2BFU - chains L and S; structure by X-ray diffraction, 4.00 A resolution.

[Chain L]
Name: Cowpea mosaic virus, large (L) subunit
Source organism: Cowpea mosaic virus
Reference sequence: P03599 (VGNM_CPMV); residues 1-369 here correspond to UniProt positions 460-828 (UniProt number = residue number + 459)
Sequence (369 residues; each row starts with the number of its first residue):
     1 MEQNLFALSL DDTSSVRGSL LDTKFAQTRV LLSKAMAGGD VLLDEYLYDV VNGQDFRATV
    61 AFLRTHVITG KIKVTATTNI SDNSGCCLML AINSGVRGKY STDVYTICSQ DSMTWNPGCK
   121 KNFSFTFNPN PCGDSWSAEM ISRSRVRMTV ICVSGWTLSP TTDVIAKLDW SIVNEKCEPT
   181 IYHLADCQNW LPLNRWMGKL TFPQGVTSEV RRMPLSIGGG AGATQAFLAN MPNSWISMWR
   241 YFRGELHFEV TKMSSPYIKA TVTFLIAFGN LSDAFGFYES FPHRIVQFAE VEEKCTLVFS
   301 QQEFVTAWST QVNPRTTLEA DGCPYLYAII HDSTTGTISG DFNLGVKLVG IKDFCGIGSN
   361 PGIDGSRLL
Cystine bridges: Cys-187/Cys-355
Curated features (UniProtKB/Swiss-Prot):
  - site (Interaction with the viral RNA): Arg-17, Asn-174, Trp-190
  - modified residue: Met-1 (N-acetylmethionine)

[Chain S]
Name: Cowpea mosaic virus, small (S) subunit
Source organism: Cowpea mosaic virus
Reference sequence: P03599 (VGNM_CPMV); residues 1-189 here correspond to UniProt positions 834-1022 (UniProt number = residue number + 833)
Sequence (189 residues; row label = number of the first residue in the row):
     1 GPVCAEASDV YSPCMIASTP PAPFSDVTAV TFDLINGKIT PVGDDNWNTH IYNPPIMNVL
    61 RTAAWKSGTI HVQLNVRGAG VKRADWDGQV FVYLRQSMNP ESYDARTFVI SQPGSAMLNF
   121 SFDIIGPNSG FEFAESPWAN QTTWYLECVA TNPRQIQQFE VNMRFDPNFR VAGNILMPPF
   181 PLSTETPPL
Curated features (UniProtKB/Swiss-Prot):
  - site: Leu-189 (Cleavage)

[Interface between chain L and chain S]
Contacting residue pairs - 60 pairs, chain L then chain S:
  Asn-93(L) / Asn-174(S)  hydrogen bond
  Asn-93(L) / Leu-176(S)
  Ser-94(L) / Trp-65(S)  hydrogen bond
  Ser-94(L) / Gly-173(S)
  Ser-94(L) / Asn-174(S)  hydrogen bond (backbone-backbone)
  Ser-94(L) / Ile-175(S)
  Ser-94(L) / Leu-176(S)  hydrogen bond (backbone-backbone)
  Gly-95(L) / Leu-176(S)
  Val-96(L) / Ile-175(S)
  Val-96(L) / Leu-176(S)  hydrophobic
  Arg-97(L) / Gly-37(S)  hydrogen bond (side chain-backbone)
  Arg-97(L) / Lys-38(S)
  Arg-97(L) / Leu-176(S)  hydrogen bond (backbone-backbone)
  Arg-97(L) / Met-177(S)
  Arg-97(L) / Pro-178(S)
  Gly-98(L) / Leu-176(S)
  Lys-99(L) / Pro-178(S)
  Tyr-100(L) / Leu-176(S)
  Tyr-100(L) / Met-177(S)
  Tyr-100(L) / Pro-178(S)
  Ser-101(L) / Met-177(S)
  Ser-109(L) / Asn-174(S)  hydrogen bond
  Gln-110(L) / Gly-173(S)
  Gln-110(L) / Asn-174(S)
  Asn-130(L) / Asn-128(S)
  Cys-132(L) / Asn-128(S)
  Cys-132(L) / Ser-129(S)  hydrogen bond
  Glu-139(L) / Trp-138(S)  hydrogen bond (backbone-side chain)
  Met-140(L) / Trp-65(S)  hydrophobic
  Met-140(L) / Trp-138(S)
  Arg-143(L) / Ser-136(S)
  Arg-143(L) / Pro-137(S)  hydrogen bond (side chain-backbone)
  Arg-143(L) / Trp-138(S)
  Arg-145(L) / Pro-137(S)
  Ile-181(L) / Arg-170(S)
  Leu-184(L) / Phe-165(S)  hydrophobic
  Leu-184(L) / Asp-166(S)
  Leu-184(L) / Pro-167(S)
  Leu-184(L) / Phe-169(S)
  Ala-226(L) / Pro-181(S)  hydrophobic
  Phe-227(L) / Phe-180(S)
  Phe-227(L) / Pro-181(S)  hydrophobic
  Phe-227(L) / Leu-182(S)
  Leu-228(L) / Phe-180(S)  hydrophobic
  Ala-229(L) / Asn-58(S)
  Ala-229(L) / Thr-62(S)
  Ala-229(L) / Phe-180(S)
  Asn-230(L) / Asn-174(S)
  Met-231(L) / Asn-174(S)  hydrogen bond (backbone-side chain)
  Ser-234(L) / Val-59(S)
  Trp-235(L) / Phe-165(S)
  Trp-235(L) / Phe-169(S)
  Trp-235(L) / Val-171(S)  hydrophobic
  Met-238(L) / Ile-56(S)  hydrophobic
  Met-238(L) / Phe-165(S)  hydrophobic
  Asn-360(L) / Pro-55(S)
  Ile-363(L) / Asn-53(S)
  Asp-364(L) / Asn-53(S)  hydrogen bond
  Asp-364(L) / Leu-182(S)
  Gly-365(L) / Leu-182(S)
Other interface residues (no listed pair), chain L (41 interface residues in all): Pro-129, Pro-131, Ser-137, Ser-144, Val-146, Arg-147, Tyr-182, Gln-225, Pro-361
Other interface residues (no listed pair), chain S (31 interface residues in all): Ala-64, Ala-139

[Summary]
Chain L and chain S form an interface of 41 and 31 residues respectively, with 12 hydrogen bonds. Polar pairs
include Asn-93(L)/Asn-174(S), Ser-94(L)/Trp-65(S) and Arg-97(L)/Gly-37(S).
Chain L is Cowpea mosaic virus, large (L) subunit and chain S is Cowpea mosaic virus, small (S) subunit, both
from Cowpea mosaic virus; the structure, X-ray structure of CPMV top component, was determined by X-ray
diffraction.
